8SQJ - chains C and D of the 8 polymer chains in the assembly; structure by electron microscopy, 3.06 A resolution.

# Chain C
Molecule: Non-structural protein 7
From: Severe acute respiratory syndrome coronavirus 2
Reference sequence: P0DTD1 (R1AB_SARS2); residues 1-83 here correspond to UniProt positions 3860-3942 (UniProt number = residue number + 3859)
Amino-acid sequence (83 residues; row label = number of the first residue in the row):
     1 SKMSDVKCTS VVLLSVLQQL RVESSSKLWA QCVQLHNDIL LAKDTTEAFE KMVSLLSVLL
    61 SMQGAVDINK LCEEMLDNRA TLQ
Not modelled in the structure: 1, 74-83
UniProt features mapped onto this chain:
  - site: Gln83 (Cleavage)

# Chain D
Molecule: Non-structural protein 8
From: Severe acute respiratory syndrome coronavirus 2
Reference sequence: P0DTD1 (R1AB_SARS2); residues 1-198 here correspond to UniProt positions 3943-4140 (UniProt number = residue number + 3942)
Amino-acid sequence (198 residues; numbered 1 to 198; the number before each row is that of its first residue):
     1 AIASEFSSLP SYAAFATAQE AYEQAVANGD SEVVLKKLKK SLNVAKSEFD RDAAMQRKLE
    61 KMADQAMTQM YKQARSEDKR AKVTSAMQTM LFTMLRKLDN DALNNIINNA RDGCVPLNII
   121 PLTTAAKLMV VIPDYNTYKN TCDGTTFTYA SALWEIQQVV DADSKIVQLS EISMDNSPNL
   181 AWPLIVTALR ANSAVKLQ
Not modelled in the structure: 1-6, 192-198
UniProt features mapped onto this chain:
  - site: Gln198 (Cleavage)

# Interface between chain C and chain D
Pairs across the interface (45; chain C residue first):
  Lys2(C) - Leu98(D)  hydrogen bond (side chain-backbone)
  Asp5(C) - Leu98(D)
  Val6(C) - Leu98(D)  hydrophobic
  Thr9(C) - Met94(D)
  Thr9(C) - Leu95(D)
  Val12(C) - Met87(D)
  Val12(C) - Met90(D)  hydrophobic
  Val12(C) - Leu91(D)  hydrophobic
  Val12(C) - Met94(D)  hydrophobic
  Leu13(C) - Leu91(D)  hydrophobic
  Val16(C) - Met87(D)  hydrophobic
  Gln19(C) - Val83(D)
  Gln19(C) - Thr84(D)
  Gln19(C) - Met87(D)
  Gln31(C) - Ile119(D)
  Phe49(C) - Asn100(D)
  Glu50(C) - Leu122(D)
  Met52(C) - Leu95(D)  hydrophobic
  Val53(C) - Ala102(D)  hydrophobic
  Val53(C) - Leu103(D)  hydrophobic
  Val53(C) - Ile120(D)  hydrophobic
  Ser54(C) - Ile119(D)
  Ser54(C) - Ile120(D)  hydrogen bond (side chain-backbone)
  Ser54(C) - Leu122(D)
  Leu56(C) - Leu103(D)  hydrophobic
  Leu56(C) - Ile106(D)  hydrophobic
  Leu56(C) - Ile107(D)  hydrophobic
  Ser57(C) - Ile119(D)
  Ser57(C) - Ile120(D)  hydrogen bond (side chain-backbone)
  Val58(C) - Ile119(D)  hydrophobic
  Leu59(C) - Leu91(D)  hydrophobic
  Leu60(C) - Ala110(D)  hydrophobic
  Leu60(C) - Val115(D)
  Ser61(C) - Pro116(D)
  Ser61(C) - Asn118(D)
  Gln63(C) - Val115(D)
  Val66(C) - Gln88(D)
  Ile68(C) - Ile107(D)
  Ile68(C) - Ala110(D)  hydrophobic
  Leu71(C) - Gln88(D)
  Leu71(C) - Phe92(D)  hydrophobic
  Leu71(C) - Arg96(D)
  Cys72(C) - Arg96(D)
  Cys72(C) - Arg111(D)
  Glu73(C) - Arg96(D)  salt bridge
Also at the interface, not in a pair above, chain C (31 interface residues in all): Ser15, Leu20, Leu28, Lys51, Asn69
Also at the interface, not in a pair above, chain D (27 interface residues in all): Lys97, Asp99, Arg190

# In short
Chain C and chain D form an interface of 31 and 27 residues respectively, with 3 hydrogen bonds and 1 salt
bridge. Polar contacts include Glu73(C)-Arg96(D), Lys2(C)-Leu98(D) and Ser54(C)-Ile120(D).
Here chain C is Non-structural protein 7 and chain D is Non-structural protein 8, both from Severe acute
respiratory syndrome coronavirus 2. Entry 8SQJ (SARS-CoV-2 replication-transcription complex bound to
RNA-nsp9, as a noncatalytic RNA-nsp9 binding mode) was determined by electron microscopy (same publication as
8SQ9 and 8SQK).
